1IE3 - chains A and B; structure by X-ray diffraction, 2.50 A resolution.

== Chain A (and B) ==
Molecule: Malate dehydrogenase
From: Escherichia coli
Notes: EC 1.1.1.37; chain B of this document is another copy of the same molecule, construct and numbering; everything in this record applies to it too
Reference sequence: P61889 (MDH_ECOLI); residues 1-312 here = UniProt positions 1-312
Amino-acid sequence (312 residues; each row starts with the number of its first residue):
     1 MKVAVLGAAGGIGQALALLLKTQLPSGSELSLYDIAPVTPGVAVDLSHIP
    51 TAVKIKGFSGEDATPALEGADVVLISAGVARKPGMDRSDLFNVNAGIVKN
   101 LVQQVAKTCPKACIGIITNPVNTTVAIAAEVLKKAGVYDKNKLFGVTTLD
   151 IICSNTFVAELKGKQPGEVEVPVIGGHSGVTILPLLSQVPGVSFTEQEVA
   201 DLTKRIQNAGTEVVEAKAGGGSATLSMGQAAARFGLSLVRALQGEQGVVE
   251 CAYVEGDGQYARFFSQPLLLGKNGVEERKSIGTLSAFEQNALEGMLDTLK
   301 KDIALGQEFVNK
Construct notes: engineered mutation Cys153 (Arg in P61889)
Residues lining bound ligands: NAD (nicotinamide-adenine-dinucleotide): Gly7, Ala9, Gly10, Gly11, Ile12, Gly13, Tyr33, Asp34, Ile35, Ala36, Ser76, Ala77, Gly78, Val79, Ala80, Asn94, Ile97, Leu101, Ile117, Thr118, Asn119, Val121, Val146, Leu149, His177, Ser222, Ala223, Thr224, Met227
From the paper describing this entry:
  - binding site for pyruvic acid: Gly179, Gly210, Thr211
  - conformationally variable residues (loop rearrangement, order/disorder transition): Val79 to Phe91, Val214 to Gly221
  - catalytic residues: Asp150, His177 (citing earlier work)
  - mutagenesis - R153C (7-fold): decreased catalytic activity on oxaloacetate (citing earlier work)

== How chain A and chain B interact ==
Pairs across the interface - 65 pairs, chain A then chain B:
  Gln14(A) with Leu225(B)
  Ala15(A) with Leu18(B), hydrophobic
  Leu18(A) with Ala15(B), hydrophobic
  Thr22(A) with Gln229(B)
  Val38(A) with Lys217(B); Gly220(B)
  Pro40(A) with Ala216(B)
  Gly41(A) with Ala216(B), hydrogen bond (backbone-backbone); Lys217(B)
  Val42(A) with Lys217(B); Leu225(B), hydrophobic
  Val44(A) with Val213(B), hydrophobic; Ala216(B), hydrophobic
  Asp45(A) with Val213(B); Ser222(B); Ala223(B); Thr224(B), hydrogen bond (side chain-backbone); Leu225(B), hydrogen bond (side chain-backbone); Ser226(B), hydrogen bond
  Leu46(A) with Leu225(B), hydrophobic
  Ser47(A) with Thr156(B)
  His48(A) with Ile152(B); Cys153(B); Thr156(B), hydrogen bond (backbone-side chain); Phe157(B); Ala209(B); Glu212(B), salt bridge; Val213(B)
  Ile49(A) with Thr156(B); Gln229(B)
  Pro50(A) with Ile152(B); Thr156(B); Pro166(B)
  Thr51(A) with Pro166(B)
  Ile152(A) with His48(B); Pro50(B)
  Cys153(A) with His48(B)
  Thr156(A) with Ser47(B); His48(B), hydrogen bond (side chain-backbone); Ile49(B); Pro50(B)
  Phe157(A) with His48(B)
  Pro166(A) with Pro50(B); Thr51(B); Ala52(B)
  Ala209(A) with His48(B)
  Glu212(A) with Val44(B); His48(B), salt bridge
  Val213(A) with Val44(B), hydrophobic; His48(B)
  Ala216(A) with Gly41(B); Val44(B), hydrophobic
  Lys217(A) with Val38(B); Gly41(B); Asp45(B), salt bridge
  Ala223(A) with Asp45(B)
  Thr224(A) with Asp45(B), hydrogen bond (backbone-side chain)
  Leu225(A) with Gln14(B); Leu18(B); Val42(B), hydrophobic; Asp45(B), hydrogen bond (backbone-side chain); Leu46(B), hydrophobic
  Ser226(A) with Asp45(B), hydrogen bond
  Gln229(A) with Thr22(B); Ile49(B)
Also at the interface, not in a pair above, chain A (37 interface residues in all): Leu19, Ala52, Asn155, Gly167, Gly220, Ser222
Also at the interface, not in a pair above, chain B (39 interface residues in all): Leu19, Pro37, Pro40, Asn155, Gln165, Gly167

== In short ==
Chain A and chain B form an interface of 37 and 39 residues respectively, with 9 hydrogen bonds and 3 salt
bridges. Among the polar pairs are His48(A)-Glu212(B), Lys217(A)-Asp45(B) and Asp45(A)-Thr224(B). Ligands of
chain A: NAD. From the paper: catalytic residues Asp150(A) and His177(A); R153C of chain A reduces catalytic
activity on oxaloacetate.
Both chains are Malate dehydrogenase (Escherichia coli). Entry 1IE3 (Crystal structure of R153C E. coli malate
dehydrogenase) was determined by X-ray diffraction, deposited together with 1IB6.
